Entry 3AK1 (X-ray diffraction, 1.57 A resolution); this record covers chains A and D of the 4 polymer chains in the assembly.

# Chain A (and D)
Protein: Superoxide dismutase [Mn/Fe]
Organism: Aeropyrum pernix
Notes: EC 1.15.1.1; chain D of this document is another copy of the same molecule, construct and numbering; everything in this record applies to it too
Reference sequence: Q9Y8H8 (SODF_AERPE); residues 1-214 here = UniProt positions 1-214
Amino-acid sequence (214 residues; row label = number of the first residue in the row):
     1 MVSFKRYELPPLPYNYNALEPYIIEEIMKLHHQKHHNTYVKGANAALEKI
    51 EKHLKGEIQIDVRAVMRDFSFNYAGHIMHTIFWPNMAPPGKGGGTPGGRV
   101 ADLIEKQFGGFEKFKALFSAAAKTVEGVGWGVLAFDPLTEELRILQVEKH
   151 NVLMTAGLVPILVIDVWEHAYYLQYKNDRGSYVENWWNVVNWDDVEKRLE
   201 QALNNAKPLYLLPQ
Unresolved in the structure: 213-214
Swiss-Prot annotation at these positions:
  - binding site (Fe(3+)): H31, H79, D165, H169
  - binding site (Mn(2+)): H31, H79, D165, H169

# Chain A / chain D interface
Residue-residue contacts (8; chain A residue first):
  D61(A) - D68(D)
  R63(A) - D68(D)  salt bridge
  A64(A) - A64(D)  hydrophobic
  R67(A) - R67(D)
  R67(A) - K149(D)
  D68(A) - D61(D)
  D68(A) - R63(D)  salt bridge
  K149(A) - R67(D)

# In short
Chain A and chain D each contribute 6 residues to their interface, with 2 salt bridges. Its one salt-bridged
contact is R63(A)-D68(D). From UniProt: 4 Fe3+-binding residues and 4 Mn2+-binding residues on chain A.
Chain A and chain D are both Superoxide dismutase [Mn/Fe] (Aeropyrum pernix); the structure, Superoxide
dismutase from Aeropyrum pernix K1, apo-form, was determined by X-ray diffraction together with 3AK2 and 3AK3
from the same study.
